9C2K - chains H and R of the 3 polymer chains in the assembly; structure by X-ray diffraction, 2.42 A resolution.

== Chain H ==
Molecule: BL3-6 Fab heavy chain
Source organism: Homo sapiens
Notes: antibody fragment or engineered binder
Amino-acid sequence (233 residues; numbered 1 to 233; the number before each row is that of its first residue):
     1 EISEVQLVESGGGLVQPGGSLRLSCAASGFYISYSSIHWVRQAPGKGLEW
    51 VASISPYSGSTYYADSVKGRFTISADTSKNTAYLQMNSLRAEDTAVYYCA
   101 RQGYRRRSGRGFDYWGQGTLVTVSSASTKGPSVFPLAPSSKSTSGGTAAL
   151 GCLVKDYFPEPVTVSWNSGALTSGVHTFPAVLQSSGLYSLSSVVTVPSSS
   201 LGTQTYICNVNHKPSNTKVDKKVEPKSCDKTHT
Disordered / not traced: 1-2, 229-233
Disulfide bonds: Cys25-Cys99, Cys152-Cys208

== Chain R ==
Molecule: Rev Response Element
Notes: fragment: Stem-Loop II
Sequence (72 nucleotides; numbered 1 to 72; the number before each row is that of its first residue):
     1 GGCACUAUGGGCGCAGCGUCAAUGACGCUGACGGUACAGGCCAGACAAGA
    51 AACACUUGUCUGAUAUAGUGCC
Sequence notes: insertion (1, 52-55, 72); conflict G49 (U7222 in 902798), A50 (U7223 in 902798)

== Chain H / chain R interface ==
Contacting residue pairs (22; chain H residue first):
  Tyr34(H) with A50(R), stacking on the base
  His38(H) with A52(R), base contact
  Ser55(H) with C53(R), base contact
  Pro56(H) with A51(R), sugar contact; A52(R), phosphate contact; C53(R), hydrogen bond to the base
  Tyr57(H) with A50(R), hydrogen bond to the sugar; A51(R), stacking on the base; A54(R), base contact
  Ser58(H) with C53(R), hydrogen bond to the base; A54(R), base contact
  Ser60(H) with C53(R), hydrogen bond to the base
  Tyr62(H) with C53(R), sugar contact
  Gln102(H) with A52(R), hydrogen bond to the base
  Gly103(H) with A51(R), phosphate contact
  Tyr104(H) with A50(R), base contact; A51(R), phosphate contact
  Arg105(H) with A48(R), salt bridge to the phosphate; G49(R), salt bridge to the phosphate; A51(R), hydrogen bond to the phosphate
  Arg106(H) with G49(R), salt bridge to the phosphate
  Arg110(H) with A52(R), hydrogen bond to the sugar
Other interface residues (no listed pair), chain H (15 interface residues in all): Ser36

== Overview ==
Chain H and chain R form an interface of 15 and 7 residues respectively, with 7 hydrogen bonds, 3 salt bridges
and 2 aromatic stacking contacts. Polar pairs include Pro56(H)-C53(R), Ser58(H)-C53(R) and Ser60(H)-C53(R).
Here chain H is BL3-6 Fab heavy chain (Homo sapiens) and chain R is Rev Response Element. Entry 9C2K (The
crystal structure of HIV-1 Rev Response Element Stem-Loop II in complex with a Fab) was determined by X-ray
diffraction.
